PDB entry 9LNL | X-ray diffraction, 2.85 A resolution | chains C and E of the 6 polymer chains in the assembly

== Chain C ==
Protein: Detyrosinated tubulin alpha-1B chain
Source organism: Sus scrofa
UniProt: Q2XVP4 (TBA1B_PIG); residues 1-450 here = UniProt positions 1-450
Amino-acid sequence (450 residues; row label = number of the first residue in the row):
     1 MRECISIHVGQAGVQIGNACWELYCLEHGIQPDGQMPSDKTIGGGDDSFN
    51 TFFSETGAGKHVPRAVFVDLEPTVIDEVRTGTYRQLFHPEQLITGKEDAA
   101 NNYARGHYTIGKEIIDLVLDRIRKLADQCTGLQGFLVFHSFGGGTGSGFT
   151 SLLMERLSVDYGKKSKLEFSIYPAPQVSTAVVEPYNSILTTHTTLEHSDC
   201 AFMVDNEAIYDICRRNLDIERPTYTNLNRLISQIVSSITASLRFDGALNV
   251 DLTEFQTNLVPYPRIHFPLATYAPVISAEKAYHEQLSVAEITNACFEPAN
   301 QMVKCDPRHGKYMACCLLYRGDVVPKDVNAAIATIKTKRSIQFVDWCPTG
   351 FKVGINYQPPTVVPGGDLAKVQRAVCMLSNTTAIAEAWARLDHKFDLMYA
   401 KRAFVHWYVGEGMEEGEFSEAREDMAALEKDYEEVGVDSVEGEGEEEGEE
Not modelled in the structure: 441-450
Metal / ion sites: Ca2+ near Asp47 (its only coordinating residue here); Mg2+: Asp98, Ala99
Small-molecule neighbours:
  - 10',11'-difluoro-12'-methoxyvinblastine (A1EPQ): Leu248, Tyr319, Pro325, Lys326, Val328, Asn329, Ile332, Ala333, Lys336, Phe351, Val353, Gly354, Ile355
  - GTP (guanosine-5'-triphosphate): Gln11, Ala12, Gln15, Asn101, Ser140, Gly142, Gly143, Ile171, Pro173, Val177, Ser178, Thr179, Glu183, Asn206, Tyr224, Leu227, Asn228, Ile231
Swiss-Prot annotation at these positions:
  - motif: Met1 to Cys4 (MREC motif)
  - active site: Glu254
  - binding site (GTP): Gly10, Gln11, Ala12, Gln15, Glu71, Ala99, Ser140, Gly143, Gly144, Thr145, Gly146, Thr179, Glu183, Asn206, Tyr224, Asn228, Leu252
  - binding site (Mg(2+)): Glu71
  - modified residue: Lys40 (N6,N6,N6-trimethyllysine), Ser48 (Phosphoserine), Ser232 (Phosphoserine), Tyr282 (3'-nitrotyrosine), Arg339 (Omega-N-methylarginine), Ser439 (Phosphoserine), Glu443 (5-glutamyl polyglutamate), Glu445 (5-glutamyl polyglutamate)
  - cross-link (Glycyl lysine isopeptide (Lys-Gly)): Lys326 (interchain with G-Cter in ubiquitin), Lys370 (interchain with G-Cter in ubiquitin)

== Chain E ==
Protein: Stathmin-4
Source organism: Rattus norvegicus
UniProt: P63043 (STMN4_RAT); residues 5-145 here correspond to UniProt positions 49-189 (UniProt number = residue number + 44)
Amino-acid sequence (143 residues; numbered 3 to 145; the number before each row is that of its first residue):
     3 MADMEVIELNKCTSGQSFEVILKPPSFDGVPEFNASLPRRRDPSLEEIQK
    53 KLEAAEERRKYQEAELLKHLAEKREHEREVIQKAIEENNNFIKMAKEKLA
   103 QKMESNKENREAHLAAMLERLQEKDKHAEEVRKNKELKEEASR
Not modelled in the structure: 3-5, 29-43, 141-145
Construct notes: initiating methionine (3); expression tag (4)
Swiss-Prot annotation at these positions:
  - modified residue: Ser46 (Phosphoserine)

== Chain C / chain E interface ==
Residue-residue contacts (31):
  His107(C) - Lys104(E)
  His107(C) - Met105(E)
  Tyr108(C) - Lys104(E)
  Tyr108(C) - Met105(E)  hydrophobic
  Tyr108(C) - Asn108(E)
  Thr109(C) - Arg112(E)
  Leu152(C) - Leu101(E)  hydrophobic
  Glu155(C) - Leu101(E)
  Glu155(C) - Lys104(E)  salt bridge
  Arg156(C) - Leu101(E)
  Ser158(C) - Phe93(E)
  Ser158(C) - Ile94(E)
  Val159(C) - Ile94(E)
  Val159(C) - Ala97(E)  hydrophobic
  Val159(C) - Lys98(E)
  Gly162(C) - Ile94(E)
  Lys163(C) - Asn90(E)
  Lys163(C) - Phe93(E)
  Thr193(C) - Lys104(E)
  Glu196(C) - Phe93(E)
  His197(C) - Phe93(E)
  Gly410(C) - Arg112(E)
  Gly410(C) - His115(E)
  Glu411(C) - Asn108(E)  hydrogen bond (backbone-side chain)
  Glu411(C) - Arg112(E)  salt bridge
  Gly412(C) - Asn108(E)
  Gly412(C) - Asn111(E)
  Gly412(C) - Arg112(E)
  Met413(C) - Asn108(E)
  Glu414(C) - Asn111(E)
  Glu417(C) - Lys104(E)  salt bridge
Also at the interface, not in a pair above, chain C (21 interface residues in all): Tyr103, Lys112

== In short ==
The interface between chain C and chain E involves 21 residues on one side and 12 on the other, with 1
hydrogen bond and 3 salt bridges. Polar contacts include Glu155(C)-Lys104(E), Glu411(C)-Arg112(E) and
Glu417(C)-Lys104(E). Bound to chain C: GTP and 10',11'-difluoro-12'-methoxyvinblastine.
Chain C is Detyrosinated tubulin alpha-1B chain (Sus scrofa) and chain E is Stathmin-4 (Rattus norvegicus);
the structure, Crystal structure of T2R-TTL-YQVB15 complex, was determined by X-ray diffraction.
